PDB entry 1HCL | X-ray diffraction, 1.80 A resolution | chain A

Chain A:
Name: Human cyclin-dependent kinase 2
Organism: Homo sapiens
Notes: EC 2.7.1.37
Reference sequence: P24941 (CDK2_HUMAN); residue numbers follow UniProt; this construct covers 1-298
Chain sequence (298 residues; each row starts with the number of its first residue):
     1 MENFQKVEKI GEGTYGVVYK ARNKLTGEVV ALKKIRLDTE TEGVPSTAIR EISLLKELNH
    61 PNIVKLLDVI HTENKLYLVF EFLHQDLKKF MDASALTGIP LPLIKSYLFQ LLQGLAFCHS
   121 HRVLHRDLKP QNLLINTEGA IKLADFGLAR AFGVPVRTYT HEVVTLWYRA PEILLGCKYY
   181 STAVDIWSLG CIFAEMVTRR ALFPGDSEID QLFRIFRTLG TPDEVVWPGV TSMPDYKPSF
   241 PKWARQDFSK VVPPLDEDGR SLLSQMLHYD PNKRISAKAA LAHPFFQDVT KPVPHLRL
Not modelled in the structure: 37-40
UniProt features mapped onto this chain:
  - active site: Asp127 (Proton acceptor)
  - binding site (ATP): Ile10 to Val18, Lys33, Glu81 to Leu83, Asp86, Lys129 to Asn132, Asp145
  - binding site (Mg(2+)): Asn132, Asp145
  - site (CDK7 binding): Lys9, Lys88, Lys89, Leu166
  - modified residue: Met1 (N-acetylmethionine), Lys6 (N6-acetyllysine), Thr14 (Phosphothreonine), Tyr15 (Phosphotyrosine), Tyr19 (Phosphotyrosine), Thr160 (Phosphothreonine)

Overview:
From UniProt: active-site residue Asp127, 19 ATP-binding residues and Mg2+-binding residues Asn132 and Asp145.
Chain A is Human cyclin-dependent kinase 2 (Homo sapiens); the structure, Human cyclin-dependent kinase 2, was
determined by X-ray diffraction together with 1HCK from the same study.
